PDB entry 1SBS | X-ray diffraction, 2.00 A resolution | chains H and L

Chain H:
Protein: Monoclonal antibody 3A2
From: Mus musculus
Notes: fragment: fab fragment; antibody fragment or engineered binder
Amino-acid sequence (222 residues; numbered 1 to 222; the number before each row is that of its first residue):
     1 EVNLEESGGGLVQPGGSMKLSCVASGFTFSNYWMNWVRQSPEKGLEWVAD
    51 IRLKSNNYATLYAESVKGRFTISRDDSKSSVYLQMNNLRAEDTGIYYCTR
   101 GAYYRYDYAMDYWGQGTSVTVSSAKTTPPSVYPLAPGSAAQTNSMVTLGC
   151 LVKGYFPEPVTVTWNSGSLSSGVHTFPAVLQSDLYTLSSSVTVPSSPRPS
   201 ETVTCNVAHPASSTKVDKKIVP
Disulfides: C22-C98, C150-C205
Construct notes: conflict N3 (Lys in 1042226), L20 (Val in 1042226), T28 (Ala in 1042226), N31 (Tyr in 1042226), K43 (Arg in 1042226), V48 (Ile in 1042226), D50 (Glu in 1042226), L53 (Phe in 1042226), L61 (His60 in 1042226), G101 (Glu100 in 1042226), A102 (Gly101 in 1042226), Y103 (Ile102 in 1042226), A109 (Pro105 in 1042226), M110 (Phe106 in 1042226), D111 (Ala107 in 1042226), S118 (Leu114 in 1042226), S123 (Ala119 in 1042226), P197 (Thr193 in 1042226), R198 (Trp194 in 1042226); insertion (59, 105-107)

Chain L:
Protein: Monoclonal antibody 3A2
From: Mus musculus
Notes: fragment: fab fragment; antibody fragment or engineered binder
Amino-acid sequence (220 residues; row label = number of the first residue in the row):
     1 DIVMSQSPSSLAVSVGEKVTMTCKSSQSLLYSSNQMNYLAWYQQKPGQSP
    51 KLLIYWASTRESGVPDRFTGSGSGTDFTLTISSVEAEDLAVYYCQQYHSY
   101 PFTFGSGTKLEIKRADAAPTVSIFPPSSEQLTSGGASVVCFLNNFYPKDI
   151 NVKWKIDGSERQNGVLNSWTDQDSKDSTYSMSSTLTLTKDEYERHNSYTC
   201 EATHKTSTSPIVKSFNRNEC
Disulfides: C23-C94, C140-C200
Construct notes: conflict S5 (Thr in 1407830), V15 (Ala in 1407830), T22 (Ser in 1407830), Y31 (Asn in 1407830), S32 (Thr in 1407830), S33 (Trp in 1407830), N34 (Thr in 1407830), Q35 (Arg in 1407830), M36 (Lys in 1407830), E85 (Gln in 1407830), Q95 (Lys in 1407830), P101 (Asn99 in 1407830), S106 (Gly105 in 1407830), K109 (Gln108 in 1407830); insertion (97-98)

Interface between chain H and chain L:
Pairs across the interface (65):
  W33(H) with Y100(L)
  Q39(H) with Q44(L), hydrogen bond; Y93(L), hydrogen bond
  L45(H) with Y93(L), hydrophobic; F104(L)
  W47(H) with Y100(L), hydrophobic; P101(L), hydrophobic; F102(L); F104(L)
  D50(H) with Y100(L), hydrogen bond
  R52(H) with Y100(L), hydrogen bond
  L61(H) with Y100(L)
  Y97(H) with Q44(L), hydrogen bond; S49(L); P50(L)
  Y106(H) with Y38(L); W56(L)
  D107(H) with Y55(L); W56(L)
  Y108(H) with Y97(L); F102(L), hydrophobic
  A109(H) with Y42(L); Y55(L), hydrophobic
  M110(H) with Y42(L), hydrogen bond (backbone-side chain); L52(L); Q95(L); F104(L), hydrophobic
  D111(H) with L52(L); E61(L)
  W113(H) with Y42(L); S49(L); P50(L)
  G114(H) with S49(L), hydrogen bond (backbone-side chain)
  Y132(H) with S127(L); Q130(L); S133(L)
  P133(H) with S127(L)
  L134(H) with F124(L); V139(L), hydrophobic
  A135(H) with F124(L)
  P136(H) with F124(L)
  T147(H) with S122(L); F124(L)
  L151(H) with S137(L)
  K153(H) with Q130(L)
  H174(H) with N143(L); N144(L); S180(L), hydrogen bond
  F176(H) with F141(L), hydrophobic; N143(L); S168(L); T170(L); S180(L); M181(L); S182(L)
  P177(H) with S168(L), hydrogen bond (backbone-side chain); W169(L)
  V179(H) with S168(L)
  Q181(H) with L166(L)
  S188(H) with F141(L); S182(L), hydrogen bond
  S189(H) with F141(L)
  S190(H) with F141(L); N143(L), hydrogen bond
  K218(H) with E129(L), salt bridge
Other interface residues (no listed pair), chain H (40 interface residues in all): N35, V37, E46, Y104, G137, L148, G149
Other interface residues (no listed pair), chain L (38 interface residues in all): A40, Q48, P125, N167

Summary:
40 residues of chain H face 38 of chain L across their interface, with 11 hydrogen bonds and 1 salt bridge.
Polar pairs include K218(H)-E129(L), Q39(H)-Q44(L) and Q39(H)-Y93(L).
Chain H is Monoclonal antibody 3A2 and chain L is Monoclonal antibody 3A2, both from Mus musculus; the
structure, Crystal structure of an anti-hcg fab, was determined by X-ray diffraction.
